Entry 7TFL (electron microscopy, 3.33 A resolution); this record covers chains A and E of the 7 polymer chains in the assembly.

# Chain A
Molecule: Replication factor C subunit 1
Source organism: Saccharomyces cerevisiae
UniProtKB: P38630 (RFC1_YEAST); residues 1-861 here = UniProt positions 1-861
Sequence (861 residues; each row starts with the number of its first residue):
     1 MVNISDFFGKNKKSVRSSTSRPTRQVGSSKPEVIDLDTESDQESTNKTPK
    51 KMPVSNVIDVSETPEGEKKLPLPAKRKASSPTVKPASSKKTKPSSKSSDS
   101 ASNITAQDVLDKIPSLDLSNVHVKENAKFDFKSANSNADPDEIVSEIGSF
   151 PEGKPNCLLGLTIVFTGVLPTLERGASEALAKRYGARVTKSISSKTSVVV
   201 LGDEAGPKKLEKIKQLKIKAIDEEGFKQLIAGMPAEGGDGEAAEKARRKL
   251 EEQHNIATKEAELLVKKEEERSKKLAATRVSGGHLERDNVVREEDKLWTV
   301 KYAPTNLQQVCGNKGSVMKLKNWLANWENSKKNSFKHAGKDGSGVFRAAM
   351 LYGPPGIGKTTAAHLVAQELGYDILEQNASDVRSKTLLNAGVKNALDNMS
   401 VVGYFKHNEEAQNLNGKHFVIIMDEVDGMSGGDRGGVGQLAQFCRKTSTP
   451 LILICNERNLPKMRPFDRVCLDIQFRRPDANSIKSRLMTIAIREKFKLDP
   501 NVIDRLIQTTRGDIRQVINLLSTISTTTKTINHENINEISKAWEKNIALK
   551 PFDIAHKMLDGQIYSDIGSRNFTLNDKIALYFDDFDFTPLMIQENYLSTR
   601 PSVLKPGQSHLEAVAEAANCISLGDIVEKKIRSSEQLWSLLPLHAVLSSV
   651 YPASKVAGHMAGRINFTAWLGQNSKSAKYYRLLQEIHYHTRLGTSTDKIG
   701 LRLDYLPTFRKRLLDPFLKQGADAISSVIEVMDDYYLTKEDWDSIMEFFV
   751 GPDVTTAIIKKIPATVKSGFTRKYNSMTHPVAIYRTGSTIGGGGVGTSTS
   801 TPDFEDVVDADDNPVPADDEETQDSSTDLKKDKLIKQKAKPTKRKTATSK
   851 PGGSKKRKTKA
Disordered / not traced: 1-291, 331-339, 377-416, 679-861
Metal / ion sites: Mg2+: Thr-360 (together with ATP-gamma-S)
Ligand contacts: ATP-gamma-S (AGS; phosphothiophosphoric acid-adenylate ester): Thr-299, Val-300, Tyr-302, Ala-303, Pro-304, Val-310, Cys-311, Pro-355, Gly-356, Ile-357, Gly-358, Lys-359, Thr-360, Thr-361, Glu-425, Ile-454, Asn-456, Arg-486, Ile-514, Arg-515, Ile-518
Swiss-Prot annotation at these positions:
  - motif (Nuclear localization signal): Lys-830 to Leu-834, Lys-855 to Lys-860
  - binding site (ATP): Thr-299, Cys-311, Gly-353 to Thr-361, Asn-456
  - modified residue: Thr-38 (Phosphothreonine), Ser-40 (Phosphoserine), Thr-63 (Phosphothreonine)
  - mutagenesis: Asp-427 (D427H: In cs mutant CDC44-2; causes cell cycle arrest), Gly-436 (G436R: In cs mutant CDC44-3/4; causes cell cycle arrest), Gly-512 (G512A: In cs mutant CDC44-9; no effect), Asp-513 (D513N: In cs mutants CDC44-1/5/8 and CDC44-9; causes cell cycle arrest)
Reported in the primary citation:
  - conformationally variable residues (helix shift, loop rearrangement): Asn-535 to Ala-548, Leu-549, Lys-550

# Chain E
Molecule: Replication factor C subunit 5
Source organism: Saccharomyces cerevisiae
UniProtKB: P38251 (RFC5_YEAST); residue numbers follow UniProt; this construct covers 1-354
Sequence (354 residues; each row starts with the number of its first residue):
     1 MSLWVDKYRPKSLNALSHNEELTNFLKSLSDQPRDLPHLLLYGPNGTGKK
    51 TRCMALLESIFGPGVYRLKIDVRQFVTASNRKLELNVVSSPYHLEITPSD
   101 MGNNDRIVIQELLKEVAQMEQVDFQDSKDGLAHRYKCVIINEANSLTKDA
   151 QAALRRTMEKYSKNIRLIMVCDSMSPIIAPIKSRCLLIRCPAPSDSEIST
   201 ILSDVVTNERIQLETKDILKRIAQASNGNLRVSLLMLESMALNNELALKS
   251 SSPIIKPDWIIVIHKLTRKIVKERSVNSLIECRAVLYDLLAHCIPANIIL
   301 KELTFSLLDVETLNTTNKSSIIEYSSVFDERLSLGNKAIFHLEGFIAKVM
   351 CCLD
Disordered / not traced: 120-133
Metal / ion sites: Mg2+: Glu-159 (together with ATP-gamma-S) (shared with 1 residue of chain D)
Ligand contacts:
  - ADP (adenosine-5'-diphosphate): Val-5, Tyr-8, Arg-9, Pro-10, Ala-15, Leu-16, Ser-17, His-18, Pro-44, Asn-45, Gly-46, Thr-47, Gly-48, Lys-49, Lys-50, Thr-51, Arg-52, Ile-201, Leu-230, Arg-231, Leu-234
  - ATP-gamma-S (AGS; phosphothiophosphoric acid-adenylate ester): Arg-155, Glu-159, Pro-180, Arg-184
Swiss-Prot annotation at these positions:
  - binding site (ATP): Val-5, Ser-17, Gly-43 to Thr-51, Arg-231

# Chain A / chain E interface
Residue-residue contacts - 33 pairs, chain A then chain E:
  Gln-593(A) / Tyr-287(E)  hydrogen bond
  Gln-593(A) / Ile-339(E)
  Gln-593(A) / Phe-340(E)
  Glu-594(A) / Arg-283(E)  salt bridge
  Glu-594(A) / Tyr-287(E)  hydrogen bond
  Leu-597(A) / Ile-280(E)  hydrophobic
  Leu-597(A) / Glu-343(E)
  His-610(A) / Val-276(E)
  Leu-611(A) / Met-350(E)
  Leu-611(A) / Cys-351(E)
  Glu-612(A) / Cys-351(E)
  Ala-615(A) / Ala-347(E)  hydrophobic
  Ala-615(A) / Lys-348(E)
  Ala-618(A) / Gly-344(E)
  Asn-619(A) / Phe-328(E)
  Asn-619(A) / Arg-331(E)
  Asn-619(A) / Lys-348(E)
  Ile-621(A) / Phe-340(E)  hydrophobic
  Ser-622(A) / Arg-331(E)
  Ser-622(A) / His-341(E)  hydrogen bond
  Leu-623(A) / Arg-331(E)
  Asp-625(A) / Asn-336(E)
  Asp-625(A) / Lys-337(E)  hydrogen bond (side chain-backbone)
  Asp-625(A) / Phe-340(E)
  Asp-625(A) / His-341(E)  salt bridge
  Ile-626(A) / Leu-334(E)
  Glu-628(A) / Asn-336(E)
  Glu-628(A) / Lys-337(E)  salt bridge
  Lys-629(A) / Asn-336(E)
  Trp-669(A) / Lys-337(E)
  Trp-669(A) / Ile-339(E)
  Gln-672(A) / Tyr-287(E)
  Gln-672(A) / Ala-291(E)
Interface residues without a listed pair, chain A (25 interface residues in all): Leu-590, Tyr-596, Val-614, Ser-634, Ala-668, Lys-675, Ser-676
Interface residues without a listed pair, chain E (27 interface residues in all): Asn-103, Asp-149, Arg-274, Leu-279, Asp-288, Cys-293, Gly-335, Asp-354

# In short
25 residues of chain A face 27 of chain E across their interface; the contacts include 4 hydrogen bonds and 3
salt bridges. Among the polar pairs are Glu-594(A)/Arg-283(E), Asp-625(A)/His-341(E) and
Glu-628(A)/Lys-337(E). Chain A binds ATP-gamma-S. Bound to chain E: ATP-gamma-S and ADP. From the paper:
conformational variability at Asn-535(A), Leu-549(A) and Lys-550(A).
Chain A is Replication factor C subunit 1 and chain E is Replication factor C subunit 5, both from
Saccharomyces cerevisiae; the structure, Atomic model of S. cerevisiae clamp loader RFC bound to DNA, was
determined by electron microscopy together with 7TFH, 7TFI, 7TFJ and 7TFK from the same study.
